7KPB - chains C and F of the 7 polymer chains in the assembly; structure by X-ray diffraction, 3.00 A resolution.

[Chain C]
Name: Tumor necrosis factor
Source organism: Homo sapiens
Notes: engineered mutation(s): N25D, C153S
Reference sequence: P01375 (TNFA_HUMAN); residues 1-157 here correspond to UniProt positions 77-233 (UniProt number = residue number + 76)
Chain sequence (158 residues; each row starts with the number of its first residue; numbering starts at 0):
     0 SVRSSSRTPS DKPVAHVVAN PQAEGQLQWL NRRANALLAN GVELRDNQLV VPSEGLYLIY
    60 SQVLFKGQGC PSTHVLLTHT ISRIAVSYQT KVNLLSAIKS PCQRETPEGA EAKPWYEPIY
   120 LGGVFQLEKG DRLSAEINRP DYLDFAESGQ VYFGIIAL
Unresolved in the structure: 0-8, 33-35, 103-110
Differences from the reference sequence: expression tag (0)
UniProt features mapped onto this chain:
  - glycosylation: S4 (O-linked (GalNAc...) serine)
Disulfides: C69-C101
Ligand contacts: D84 (5-(1-{[2-(difluoromethoxy)phenyl]methyl}-2-{[3-(2-oxopyrrolidin-1-yl)phenoxy]methyl}-1H-benzimidazol-6-yl)pyridin-2(1H)-one): L57, Y59, S60, Q61, Y119, L120, G121, G122, Y151, I155
What the authors report for this chain:
  - conformationally variable residues (domain motion): Y115

[Chain F]
Name: Tumor necrosis factor receptor superfamily member 1A
Source organism: Homo sapiens
Reference sequence: P19438 (TNR1A_HUMAN); residues 13-155 here correspond to UniProt positions 42-184 (UniProt number = residue number + 29)
Chain sequence (144 residues; each row starts with the number of its first residue):
    12 GSVCPQGKYI HPQDNSICCT KCHKGTYLYN DCPGPGQDTD CRECESGSFT ASENHLRHCL
    72 SCSKCRKEMG QVEISSCTVD RDTVCGCRKN QYRHYWSENL FQCFNCSLCL NGTVHLSCQE
   132 KQNTVCTCHA GFFLRENECV SSSN
Unresolved in the structure: 12, 154-155
Differences from the reference sequence: expression tag (12); engineered mutation D25 (Asn54 in P19438), S153 (Cys182 in P19438)
UniProt features mapped onto this chain:
  - glycosylation (N-linked (GlcNAc...) asparagine): N116, N122
Disulfides: C15-C29, C30-C43, C33-C52, C55-C70, C73-C88, C76-C96, C98-C114, C117-C129, C120-C137, C139-C150

[Chain C / chain F interface]
Residue-residue contacts - 19 pairs, chain C then chain F:
  H73(C) with W107(F)
  L75(C) with M80(F), hydrophobic; W107(F), hydrophobic; L111(F), hydrophobic
  T77(C) with S108(F)
  V85(C) with H66(F)
  S86(C) with N65(F); H66(F), hydrogen bond (backbone-backbone); L67(F)
  Y87(C) with T61(F); A62(F), hydrogen bond (side chain-backbone); S63(F); N65(F); L71(F)
  K90(C) with E109(F), salt bridge
  V91(C) with L71(F), hydrophobic
  I97(C) with R77(F); L111(F), hydrophobic
  N137(C) with W107(F), hydrogen bond (side chain-backbone)
Interface residues without a listed pair, chain C (12 interface residues in all): R82, T89
Interface residues without a listed pair, chain F (15 interface residues in all): F60, E64

[Summary]
12 residues of chain C and 15 residues of chain F are in contact; the contacts include 3 hydrogen bonds and 1
salt bridge. Polar pairs include K90(C)-E109(F), Y87(C)-A62(F) and N137(C)-W107(F). Ligands of chain C:
compound D84. From the paper: conformational variability at Y115(C).
Here chain C is Tumor necrosis factor and chain F is Tumor necrosis factor receptor superfamily member 1A,
both from Homo sapiens. Entry 7KPB (Human TNF-alpha TNFR1 complex bound to conformationally selective
antibody) was determined by X-ray diffraction together with 7KPA from the same study.
